6SQQ - chains AAA and CCC of the 6 polymer chains in the assembly; structure by X-ray diffraction, 2.37 A resolution.

Chain AAA (and CCC):
Molecule: U1 small nuclear ribonucleoprotein A
Source organism: Homo sapiens
Notes: chain CCC of this document is another copy of the same molecule, construct and numbering; everything in this record applies to it too
UniProtKB: P09012 (SNRPA_HUMAN); numbering as in UniProt (aligned over 1-98)
Chain sequence (98 residues; row label = number of the first residue in the row):
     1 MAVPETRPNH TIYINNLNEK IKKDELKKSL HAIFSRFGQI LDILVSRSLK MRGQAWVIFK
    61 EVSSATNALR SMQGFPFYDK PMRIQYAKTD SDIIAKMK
Disordered / not traced: 1, 97-98 (chain CCC: 1-4, 96-98)
Construct notes: engineered mutation H31 (Tyr in P09012), R36 (Gln in P09012), W56 (Phe in P09012)
Swiss-Prot annotation at these positions:
  - modified residue: A2 (N-acetylalanine), K60 (N6-acetyllysine)

Chain AAA / chain CCC interface:
Residue-residue contacts (25; chain AAA residue first):
  V3(AAA) - S29(CCC)
  V3(AAA) - I33(CCC)  hydrophobic
  V3(AAA) - F77(CCC)  hydrophobic
  P4(AAA) - I33(CCC)  hydrophobic
  P4(AAA) - M72(CCC)  hydrophobic
  P4(AAA) - F75(CCC)  hydrophobic
  T6(AAA) - A32(CCC)  hydrogen bond (side chain-backbone)
  T6(AAA) - I33(CCC)  hydrogen bond (side chain-backbone)
  T6(AAA) - R36(CCC)
  T6(AAA) - F37(CCC)
  T6(AAA) - M72(CCC)
  R7(AAA) - R36(CCC)
  L69(AAA) - S71(CCC)
  R70(AAA) - N67(CCC)
  R70(AAA) - R70(CCC)
  R70(AAA) - S71(CCC)
  Q73(AAA) - R70(CCC)
  Q73(AAA) - S71(CCC)  hydrogen bond (side chain-backbone)
  Q73(AAA) - Q73(CCC)
  Q73(AAA) - F75(CCC)
  R83(AAA) - G74(CCC)  hydrogen bond (side chain-backbone)
  R83(AAA) - F75(CCC)
  R83(AAA) - P76(CCC)
  I84(AAA) - F75(CCC)
  Q85(AAA) - F75(CCC)
Interface residues without a listed pair, chain CCC (15 interface residues in all): P81

Summary:
10 residues of chain AAA and 15 residues of chain CCC are in contact, with 4 hydrogen bonds. Polar contacts
include T6(AAA)-A32(CCC), T6(AAA)-I33(CCC) and Q73(AAA)-S71(CCC).
Chain AAA and chain CCC are both U1 small nuclear ribonucleoprotein A (Homo sapiens); the structure, Structure
of the U1A variant A1-98 Y31H/Q36R/F56W triple mutant in complex with RNA obtained by soaking, was determined
by X-ray diffraction together with 6SQN, 6SQT, 6SQV and 6SR7 from the same study.
